Entry 9J8E (X-ray diffraction, 2.65 A resolution); this record covers chain A.

[Chain A]
Molecule: Bifunctional ligase/repressor BirA
Source organism: Haemophilus influenzae Rd KW20
Reference sequence: P46363 (BIRA_HAEIN); residues 1-302 here = UniProt positions 1-302
Sequence (302 residues; numbered 1 to 302; the number before each row is that of its first residue):
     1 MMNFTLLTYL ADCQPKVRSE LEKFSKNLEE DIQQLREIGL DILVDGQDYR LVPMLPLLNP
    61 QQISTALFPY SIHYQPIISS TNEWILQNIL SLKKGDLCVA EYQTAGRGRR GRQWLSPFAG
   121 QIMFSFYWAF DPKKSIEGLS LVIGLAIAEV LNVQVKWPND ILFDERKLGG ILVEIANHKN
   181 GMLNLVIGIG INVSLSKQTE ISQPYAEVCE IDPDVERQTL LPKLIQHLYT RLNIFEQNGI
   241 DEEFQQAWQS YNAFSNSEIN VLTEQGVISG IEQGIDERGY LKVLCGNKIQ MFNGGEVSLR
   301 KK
Not modelled in the structure: 22-24, 197-201
Small-molecule neighbours: biotinyl-5-amp (BT5): Ser80, Thr81, Asn82, Gln103, Gly106, Arg107, Gly108, Arg109, Arg112, Gln113, Trp114, Leu115, Gln121, Met123, Phe124, Ser125, Asn159, Lys167, Gly170, Ile171, Leu172, Gly188, Ile189, Gly190, Asn192, Leu195, Tyr205
Swiss-Prot annotation at these positions:
  - DNA-binding region: Gln14 to Gln33 (H-T-H motif)
  - binding site (biotin): Ser80 to Asn82, Gln103, Arg107 to Arg109, Lys167

[Overview]
Bound to chain A: biotinyl-5-amp. From UniProt: 8 biotin-binding residues.
Chain A is Bifunctional ligase/repressor BirA (Haemophilus influenzae Rd KW20); the structure, Structural
insights into BirA from Haemophilus influenzae, a bifunctional protein as a biotin protein ligase and ..., was
determined by X-ray diffraction (same publication as 9J8F).
